Entry 6DAT (X-ray diffraction, 2.35 A resolution); this record covers chains B and F of the 3 polymer chains in the assembly.

Chain B:
Name: Protein C-ets-1
From: Mus musculus
UniProtKB: P27577 (ETS1_MOUSE); residues 301-440 here = UniProt positions 301-440
Amino-acid sequence (140 residues; each row starts with the number of its first residue):
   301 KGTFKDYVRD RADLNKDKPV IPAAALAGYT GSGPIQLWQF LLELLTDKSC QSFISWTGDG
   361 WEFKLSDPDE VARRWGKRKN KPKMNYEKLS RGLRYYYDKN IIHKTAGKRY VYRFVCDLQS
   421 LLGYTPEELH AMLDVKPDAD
Disordered / not traced: 301, 437-440
UniProt features mapped onto this chain:
  - DNA-binding region: Ile335 to Val415 (ETS)
  - region: Phe304 to Ala312 (Helix HI-1), Ala323 to Thr330 (Helix HI-2), Leu418 to Leu422 (Helix H4), Pro426 to Met432 (Helix H5)
  - modified residue: Lys305 (N6-acetyllysine)
  - mutagenesis: Leu429 (L429A: Reduced autoinhibition)

Chain F:
Name: serine-rich region (SRR) peptide
Amino-acid sequence (17 residues; each row starts with the number of its first residue):
   281 PSXDSXDXED XPAALWX
Modified residues: Ser282, Ser285 (phosphoserine; SEP); PF5 (2,3,4,5,6-pentafluoro-L-phenylalanine) at position 283, PF5 (2,3,4,5,6-pentafluoro-L-phenylalanine) at position 286, PF5 (2,3,4,5,6-pentafluoro-L-phenylalanine) at position 288, PF5 (2,3,4,5,6-pentafluoro-L-phenylalanine) at position 291, NH2 (amino group) at position 297

Interface between chain B and chain F:
Contacting residue pairs (9):
  Gln336(B) with Glu289(F)
  Leu337(B) with Glu289(F), hydrogen bond (backbone-side chain)
  Lys381(B) with Ser285(F); Asp287(F), salt bridge
  Lys383(B) with Asp284(F), salt bridge
  Met384(B) with PF5_288(F)
  Lys388(B) with PF5_288(F)
  Tyr395(B) with Asp290(F)
  Tyr396(B) with Glu289(F), hydrogen bond
Other interface residues (no listed pair), chain B (11 interface residues in all): Trp375, Arg391, Gly392

Overview:
11 residues of chain B face 6 of chain F across their interface, with 2 hydrogen bonds and 2 salt bridges.
Polar contacts include Lys381(B)-Asp287(F), Lys383(B)-Asp284(F) and Leu337(B)-Glu289(F). From UniProt: a
DNA-binding region and one mutagenesis site on chain B.
Here chain B is Protein C-ets-1 (Mus musculus) and chain F is serine-rich region (SRR) peptide. Entry 6DAT
(ETS1 in complex with synthetic SRR mimic) was determined by X-ray diffraction (same publication as 6DA1).
